Entry 6EXB (X-ray diffraction, 1.84 A resolution); this record covers chains A and B.

Chain A (and B):
Protein: IcmP (DotM)
From: Legionella pneumophila subsp. pneumophila (strain Philadelphia 1 / ATCC 33152 / DSM 7513)
Notes: chain B of this document is another copy of the same molecule, construct and numbering; everything in this record applies to it too
Reference sequence: Q5ZYC7 (Q5ZYC7_LEGPH); residue numbers follow UniProt; this construct covers 153-380
Amino-acid sequence (235 residues; numbered 146 to 380; the number before each row is that of its first residue):
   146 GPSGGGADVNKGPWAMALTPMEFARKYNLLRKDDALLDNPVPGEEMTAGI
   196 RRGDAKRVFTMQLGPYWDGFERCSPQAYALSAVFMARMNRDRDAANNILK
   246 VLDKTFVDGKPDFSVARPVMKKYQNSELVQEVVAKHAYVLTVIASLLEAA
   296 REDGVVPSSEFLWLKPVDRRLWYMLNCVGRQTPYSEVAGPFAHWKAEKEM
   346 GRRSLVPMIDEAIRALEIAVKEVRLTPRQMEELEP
Unresolved in the structure: 146-158, 180-188 (chain B: 146-155, 380)
Sequence notes: expression tag (146-152)
Swiss-Prot annotation at these positions:
  - mutagenesis: Arg196 to Arg197 (Results in a significant decrease in replication in macrophages. Displays lower levels of effector translocation), Thr205 (T205R: Abolishes intracellular growth in A.castellanii; when associated with R-208 and R-211), Leu208 (L208R: Abolishes intracellular growth in A.castellanii; when associated with R-205 and R-211), Tyr211 (Y211R: Abolishes intracellular growth in A.castellanii; when associated with R-205 and R-208), Arg217 (R217E: Results in a significant decrease in replication in macrophages. Displays lower levels of effector translocation), Val300 to Ser303 (Abolishes intracellular growth in A.castellanii), Gln326 to Thr327 (Abolishes intracellular growth in A.castellanii)
What the authors report for this chain:
  - conformationally variable residues (loop rearrangement, order/disorder transition): Arg176 to Ala193

Interface between chain A and chain B:
Contacting residue pairs (24; chain A residue first):
  Trp159(A) with Trp159(B)
  Met161(A) with Asp253(B); Gly254(B)
  Ala162(A) with Asp253(B), hydrogen bond (backbone-backbone)
  Asp248(A) with Ser304(B); Leu307(B)
  Lys249(A) with Ser304(B)
  Phe251(A) with Trp159(B); Leu307(B), hydrophobic
  Val252(A) with Ser303(B); Asn321(B); Tyr329(B)
  Gly254(A) with Met161(B)
  Ser304(A) with Asp248(B)
  Leu307(A) with Asp248(B); Ser304(B); Leu307(B), hydrophobic
  Lys310(A) with Val252(B), hydrogen bond (side chain-backbone)
  Pro311(A) with Trp159(B), hydrophobic
  Trp317(A) with Val252(B), hydrogen bond (side chain-backbone)
  Tyr318(A) with Val252(B)
  Asn321(A) with Val252(B)
  Tyr329(A) with Val252(B); Asp253(B)
Also at the interface, not in a pair above, chain A (18 interface residues in all): Asp253, Trp308
Also at the interface, not in a pair above, chain B (17 interface residues in all): Pro158, Phe251, Lys255, Glu305, Trp308, Trp317

Overview:
Chain A and chain B form an interface of 18 and 17 residues respectively; the contacts include 3 hydrogen
bonds. Polar contacts include Lys310(A)-Val252(B), Trp317(A)-Val252(B) and Ala162(A)-Asp253(B). UniProt lists
12 mutagenesis sites on chain A. The paper reports conformational variability at Arg176(A).
Chain A and chain B are both IcmP (DotM) (Legionella pneumophila subsp. pneumophila (strain Philadelphia 1 /
ATCC 33152 / DSM 7513)); the structure, Crystal structure of DotM cytoplasmic domain (residues 153-380),
native form, was determined by X-ray diffraction (same publication as 6EXC, 6EXD and 6EXE).
